PDB entry 6J6Q | electron microscopy, 3.70 A resolution | chains A and E of the 42 polymer chains in the assembly

Chain A:
Molecule: Pre-mRNA-splicing factor 8
Organism: Saccharomyces cerevisiae (strain ATCC 204508 / S288c)
Reference sequence: P33334 (PRP8_YEAST); residue numbers follow UniProt; this construct covers 1-2413
Chain sequence (2413 residues; each row starts with the number of its first residue):
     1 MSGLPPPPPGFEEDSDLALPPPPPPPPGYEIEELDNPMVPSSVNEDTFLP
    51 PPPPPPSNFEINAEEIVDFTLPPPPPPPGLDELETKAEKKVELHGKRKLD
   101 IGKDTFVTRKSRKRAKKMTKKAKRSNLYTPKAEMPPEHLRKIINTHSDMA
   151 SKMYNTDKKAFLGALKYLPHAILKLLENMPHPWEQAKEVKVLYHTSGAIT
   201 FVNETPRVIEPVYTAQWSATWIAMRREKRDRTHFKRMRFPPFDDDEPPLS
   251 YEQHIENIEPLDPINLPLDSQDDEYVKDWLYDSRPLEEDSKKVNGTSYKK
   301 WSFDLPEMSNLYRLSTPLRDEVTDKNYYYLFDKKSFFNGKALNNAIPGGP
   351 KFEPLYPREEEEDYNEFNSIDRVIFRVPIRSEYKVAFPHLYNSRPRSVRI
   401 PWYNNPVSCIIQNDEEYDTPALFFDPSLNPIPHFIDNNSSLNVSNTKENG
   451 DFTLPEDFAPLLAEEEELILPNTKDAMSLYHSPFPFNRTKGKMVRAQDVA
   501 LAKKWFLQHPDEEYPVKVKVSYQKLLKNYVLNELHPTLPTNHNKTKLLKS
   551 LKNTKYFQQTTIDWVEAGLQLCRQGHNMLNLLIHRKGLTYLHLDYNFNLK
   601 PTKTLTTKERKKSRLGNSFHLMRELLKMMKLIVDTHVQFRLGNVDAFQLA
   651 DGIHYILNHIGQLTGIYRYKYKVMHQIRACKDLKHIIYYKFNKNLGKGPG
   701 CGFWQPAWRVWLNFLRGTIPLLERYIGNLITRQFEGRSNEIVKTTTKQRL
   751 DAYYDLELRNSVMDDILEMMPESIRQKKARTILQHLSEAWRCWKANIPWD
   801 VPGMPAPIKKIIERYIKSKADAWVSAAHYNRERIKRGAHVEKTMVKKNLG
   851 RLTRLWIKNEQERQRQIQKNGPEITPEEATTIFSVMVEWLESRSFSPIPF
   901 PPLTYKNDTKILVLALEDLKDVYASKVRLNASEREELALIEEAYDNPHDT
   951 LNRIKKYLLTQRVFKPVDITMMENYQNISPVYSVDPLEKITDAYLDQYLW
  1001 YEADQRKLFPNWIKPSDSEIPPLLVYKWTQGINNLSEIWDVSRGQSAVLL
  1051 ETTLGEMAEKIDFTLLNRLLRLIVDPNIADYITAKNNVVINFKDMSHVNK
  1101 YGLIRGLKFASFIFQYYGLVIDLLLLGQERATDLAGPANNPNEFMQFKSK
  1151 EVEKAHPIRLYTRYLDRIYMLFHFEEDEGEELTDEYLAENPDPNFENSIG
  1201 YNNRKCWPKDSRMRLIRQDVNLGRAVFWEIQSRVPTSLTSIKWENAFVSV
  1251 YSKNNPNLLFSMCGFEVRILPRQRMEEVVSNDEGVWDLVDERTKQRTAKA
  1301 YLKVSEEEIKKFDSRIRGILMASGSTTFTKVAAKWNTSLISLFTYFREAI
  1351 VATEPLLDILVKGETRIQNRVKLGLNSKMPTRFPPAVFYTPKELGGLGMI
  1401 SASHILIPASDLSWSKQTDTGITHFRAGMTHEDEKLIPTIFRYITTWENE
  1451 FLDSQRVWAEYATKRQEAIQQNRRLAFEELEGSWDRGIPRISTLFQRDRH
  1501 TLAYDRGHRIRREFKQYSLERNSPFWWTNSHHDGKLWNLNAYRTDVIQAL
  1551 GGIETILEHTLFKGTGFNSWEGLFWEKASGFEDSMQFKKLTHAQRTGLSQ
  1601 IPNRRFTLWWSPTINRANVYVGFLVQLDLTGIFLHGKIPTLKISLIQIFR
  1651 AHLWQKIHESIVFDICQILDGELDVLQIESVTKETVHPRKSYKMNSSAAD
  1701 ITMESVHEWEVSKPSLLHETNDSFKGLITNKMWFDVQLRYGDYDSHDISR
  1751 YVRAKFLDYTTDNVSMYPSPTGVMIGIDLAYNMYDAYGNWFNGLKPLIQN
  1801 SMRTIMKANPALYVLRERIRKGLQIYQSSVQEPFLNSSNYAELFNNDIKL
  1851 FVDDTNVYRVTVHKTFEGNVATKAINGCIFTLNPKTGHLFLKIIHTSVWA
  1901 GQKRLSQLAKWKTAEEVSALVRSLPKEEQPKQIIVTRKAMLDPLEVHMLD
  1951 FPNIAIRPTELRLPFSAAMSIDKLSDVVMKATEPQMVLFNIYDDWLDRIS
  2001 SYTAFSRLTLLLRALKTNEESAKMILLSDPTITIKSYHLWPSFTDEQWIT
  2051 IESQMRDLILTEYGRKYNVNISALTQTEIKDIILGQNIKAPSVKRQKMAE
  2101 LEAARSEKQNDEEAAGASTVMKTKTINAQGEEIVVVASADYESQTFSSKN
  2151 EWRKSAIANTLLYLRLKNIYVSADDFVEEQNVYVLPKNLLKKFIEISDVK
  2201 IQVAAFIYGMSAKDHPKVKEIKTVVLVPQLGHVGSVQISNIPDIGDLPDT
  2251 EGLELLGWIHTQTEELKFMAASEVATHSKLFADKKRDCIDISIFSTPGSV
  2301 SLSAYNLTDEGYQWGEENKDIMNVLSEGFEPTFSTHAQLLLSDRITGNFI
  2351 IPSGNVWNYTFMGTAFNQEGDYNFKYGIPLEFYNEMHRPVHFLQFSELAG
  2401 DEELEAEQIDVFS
Unresolved in the structure: 1-126, 435-449, 1578-1598, 1830-1839, 2086-2413
Residues lining bound ligands: inositol hexakisphosphate (IHP): Lys228, Arg236, Lys517, His659, Lys684, His685, Tyr688, Tyr689, Asn692, Lys697, Gly698
Swiss-Prot annotation at these positions:
  - region: Met1585 to Leu1598 (Important for branch point selection)
  - mutagenesis: His1658 (H1658S: No effect on viability), Glu1684 (E1684Q: No effect on viability), His1687 (H1687S: No effect on viability), Asp1700 (D1700N: No effect on viability), Asp1735 (D1735N: No effect on viability), Asp1853 (D1853A: Alters protein folding. Severely impaired growth. Strongly reduced growth at 35 degrees Celsius; when associated with A-1854; D1853N: Reduced growth at 30 degrees Celsius ...), Asp1854 (D1854A: Reduced growth at 30 degrees Celsius. Strongly reduced growth at 16 degrees Celsius. Strongly reduced growth at 35 degrees Celsius; when associated with A-1853 ...), Thr1855 (T1855A: Reduced growth at 30 degrees Celsius. Strongly reduced growth at 16 degrees Celsius), Thr1936 (T1936A: Reduced growth at 30 degrees Celsius. Strongly reduced growth at 16 degrees Celsius), Arg1937 (R1937K: Severely impaired growth. Reduced growth at 30 degrees Celsius. Strongly reduced growth at 16 degrees Celsius)

Chain E:
Molecule: U6 snRNA
Organism: Saccharomyces cerevisiae S288c
Sequence (112 nucleotides; numbered 1 to 112; the number before each row is that of its first residue):
     1 GUUCGCGAAGUAACCCUUCGUGGACAUUUGGUCAAUUUGAAACAAUACAG
    51 AGAUGAUCAGCAGUUCCCCUGCAUAAGGAUGAACCGUUUUACAAAGAGAU
   101 UUAUUUCGUUUU
Unresolved in the structure: 104-112
Bound ions: Mg2+ site 1: A59, G60; Mg2+ site 2 near C61 (its only coordinating residue here); Mg2+ site 3: U80 (shared with 1 residue of chain B); Mg2+ site 4 near G81 (its only coordinating residue here)
Reported in the primary citation:
  - Mg2+ coordination: A59, G60, G78, U80

Chain A / chain E interface:
Pairs across the interface (52; chain A residue first):
  Ser151(A) - A35(E)  sugar contact
  Ser151(A) - U36(E)  phosphate contact
  Lys152(A) - U36(E)  hydrogen bond to the phosphate
  Met153(A) - A35(E)  phosphate contact
  Thr156(A) - C33(E)  base contact
  Lys555(A) - G30(E)  salt bridge to the phosphate
  Lys555(A) - G31(E)  salt bridge to the phosphate
  Lys586(A) - U70(E)  phosphate contact
  Lys586(A) - G71(E)  salt bridge to the phosphate
  Thr606(A) - A44(E)  hydrogen bond to the phosphate
  Lys608(A) - A44(E)  phosphate contact
  Glu609(A) - C43(E)  hydrogen bond to the sugar
  Glu609(A) - A44(E)  sugar contact
  Lys611(A) - U70(E)  sugar contact
  Lys611(A) - G78(E)  sugar contact
  Lys612(A) - C69(E)  hydrogen bond to the sugar
  Arg614(A) - U70(E)  hydrogen bond to the sugar
  Arg614(A) - G71(E)  sugar contact
  Leu615(A) - G71(E)  phosphate contact
  Gly616(A) - G71(E)  phosphate contact
  Gly616(A) - C72(E)  phosphate contact
  Asn617(A) - C72(E)  hydrogen bond to the phosphate
  Ser618(A) - C72(E)  hydrogen bond to the phosphate
  Tyr725(A) - C72(E)  stacking on the base
  Asn728(A) - C72(E)  hydrogen bond to the sugar
  Leu729(A) - C72(E)  sugar contact
  Arg732(A) - G71(E)  salt bridge to the phosphate
  Arg732(A) - C72(E)  hydrogen bond to the phosphate
  Arg732(A) - A73(E)  salt bridge to the phosphate
  Arg737(A) - C69(E)  salt bridge to the phosphate
  Arg737(A) - U70(E)  salt bridge to the phosphate
  Arg737(A) - G71(E)  hydrogen bond to the base
  Asn739(A) - C68(E)  sugar contact
  Ile741(A) - U74(E)  phosphate contact
  Val742(A) - U74(E)  sugar contact
  Lys743(A) - A75(E)  salt bridge to the phosphate
  Lys743(A) - A76(E)  salt bridge to the phosphate
  Thr744(A) - U74(E)  base contact
  Thr744(A) - A75(E)  hydrogen bond to the phosphate
  Thr746(A) - A75(E)  phosphate contact
  Thr746(A) - A76(E)  hydrogen bond to the phosphate
  Gln748(A) - C61(E)  hydrogen bond to the sugar
  Gln748(A) - A62(E)  phosphate contact
  Gln748(A) - A76(E)  phosphate contact
  Gln748(A) - G77(E)  hydrogen bond to the phosphate
  Arg749(A) - C61(E)  sugar contact
  Arg749(A) - A75(E)  salt bridge to the phosphate
  Arg749(A) - A76(E)  salt bridge to the phosphate
  Ala752(A) - C61(E)  sugar contact
  Ala752(A) - A62(E)  sugar contact
  Tyr753(A) - A62(E)  phosphate contact
  Tyr753(A) - G63(E)  hydrogen bond to the phosphate
Other interface residues (no listed pair), chain A (34 interface residues in all): Tyr556, Gln733, Leu756
Other interface residues (no listed pair), chain E (23 interface residues in all): A45, A79

Overview:
34 residues of chain A face 23 of chain E across their interface; the contacts include 15 hydrogen bonds, 11
salt bridges and 1 aromatic stacking contact. Among the polar pairs are Arg737(A)-G71(E), Glu609(A)-C43(E) and
Lys612(A)-C69(E). Bound to chain A: inositol hexakisphosphate. From the paper: Mg2+ coordination by A59(E),
G60(E) and G78(E) among others.
Chain A is Pre-mRNA-splicing factor 8 (Saccharomyces cerevisiae (strain ATCC 204508 / S288c)) and chain E is
U6 snRNA (Saccharomyces cerevisiae S288c); the structure, Cryo-EM structure of the yeast B*-b2 complex at an
average resolution of 3.7 angstrom, was determined by electron microscopy together with 6J6G, 6J6H and 6J6N
from the same study.
